PDB entry 8EMA | electron microscopy, 8.20 A resolution (very low resolution: no residue pairs are listed; an interface is given only as per-side residue counts) | chains C and D of the 6 polymer chains in the assembly

[Chain C]
Protein: B-cell antigen receptor complex-associated protein alpha chain
Source organism: Mus musculus
UniProt: chimeric construct of P11911, P21578: residues 1-172 from P11911 (CD79A_MOUSE) positions 1-172 (same numbers); residues 177-370 from P21578 positions 1-194 (UniProt number = residue number - 176)
Sequence (378 residues; each row starts with the number of its first residue; numbers below 1 keep their minus sign (Asp-7 is residue -7)):
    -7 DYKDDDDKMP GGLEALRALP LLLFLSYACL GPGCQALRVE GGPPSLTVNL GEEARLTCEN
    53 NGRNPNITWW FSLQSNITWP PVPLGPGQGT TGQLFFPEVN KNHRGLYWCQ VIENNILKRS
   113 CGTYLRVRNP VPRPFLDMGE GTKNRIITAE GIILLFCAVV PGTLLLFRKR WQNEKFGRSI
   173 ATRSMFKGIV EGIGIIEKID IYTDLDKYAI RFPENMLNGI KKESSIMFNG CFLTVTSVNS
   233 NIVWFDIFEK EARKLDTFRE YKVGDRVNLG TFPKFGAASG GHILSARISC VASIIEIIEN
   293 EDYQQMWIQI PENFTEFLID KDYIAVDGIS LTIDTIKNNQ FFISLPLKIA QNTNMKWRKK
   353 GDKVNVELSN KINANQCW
Unresolved in the structure: -7 to 27, 170-370
Construct notes: expression tag (-7 to 0); conflict Arg170 (Val in P11911), Ser171 (Asp in P11911), Ile172 (Met in P11911); linker (173-176)
Swiss-Prot annotation at these positions:
  - glycosylation (N-linked (GlcNAc...) asparagine): Asn58, Asn68
  - binding site (FMN): Lys355 to Glu359
Cystine bridges: Cys50-Cys101

[Chain D]
Protein: B-cell antigen receptor complex-associated protein beta chain
Source organism: Mus musculus
UniProt: P15530 (CD79B_MOUSE); residues 1-228 here = UniProt positions 1-228
Sequence (228 residues; each row starts with the number of its first residue):
     1 MATLVLSSMP CHWLLFLLLL FSGEPVPAMT SSDLPLNFQG SPCSQIWQHP RFAAKKRSSM
    61 VKFHCYTNHS GALTWFRKRG SQQPQELVSE EGRIVQTQNG SVYTLTIQNI QYEDNGIYFC
   121 KQKCDSANHN VTDSCGTELL VLGFSTLDQL KRRNTLKDGI ILIQTLLIIL FIIVPIFLLL
   181 DKDDGKAGME EDHTYEGLNI DQTATYEDIV TLRTGEVKWS VGEHPGQE
Unresolved in the structure: 1-41, 185-228
Swiss-Prot annotation at these positions:
  - modified residue (Phosphotyrosine): Tyr195, Tyr206
  - glycosylation (N-linked (GlcNAc...) asparagine): Asn68, Asn99, Asn130
Cystine bridges: Cys43-Cys124, Cys65-Cys120

[How chain C and chain D interact]
Cross-chain cystine bridges: Cys113(C)-Cys135(D)
At this resolution (8 A) residue pairs are not listed: 27 residues of chain C and 24 of chain D lie at the interface.

[In short]
27 residues of chain C face 24 of chain D across their interface. Curated annotation (UniProt) lists 5
FMN-binding residues on chain C.
Chain C is B-cell antigen receptor complex-associated protein alpha chain and chain D is B-cell antigen
receptor complex-associated protein beta chain, both from Mus musculus; the structure, mouse full length B
cell receptor, was determined by electron microscopy together with 8E4C from the same study.
